PDB entry 7QDR | electron microscopy, 3.70 A resolution | chains A and B of the 4 polymer chains in the assembly

== Chain A ==
Molecule: Helicase SKI2W
Organism: Homo sapiens
Notes: EC 3.6.4.-
UniProt: Q15477 (SKIV2_HUMAN); residue numbers follow UniProt; this construct covers 1-1246
Chain sequence (1246 residues; numbered 1 to 1246; the number before each row is that of its first residue):
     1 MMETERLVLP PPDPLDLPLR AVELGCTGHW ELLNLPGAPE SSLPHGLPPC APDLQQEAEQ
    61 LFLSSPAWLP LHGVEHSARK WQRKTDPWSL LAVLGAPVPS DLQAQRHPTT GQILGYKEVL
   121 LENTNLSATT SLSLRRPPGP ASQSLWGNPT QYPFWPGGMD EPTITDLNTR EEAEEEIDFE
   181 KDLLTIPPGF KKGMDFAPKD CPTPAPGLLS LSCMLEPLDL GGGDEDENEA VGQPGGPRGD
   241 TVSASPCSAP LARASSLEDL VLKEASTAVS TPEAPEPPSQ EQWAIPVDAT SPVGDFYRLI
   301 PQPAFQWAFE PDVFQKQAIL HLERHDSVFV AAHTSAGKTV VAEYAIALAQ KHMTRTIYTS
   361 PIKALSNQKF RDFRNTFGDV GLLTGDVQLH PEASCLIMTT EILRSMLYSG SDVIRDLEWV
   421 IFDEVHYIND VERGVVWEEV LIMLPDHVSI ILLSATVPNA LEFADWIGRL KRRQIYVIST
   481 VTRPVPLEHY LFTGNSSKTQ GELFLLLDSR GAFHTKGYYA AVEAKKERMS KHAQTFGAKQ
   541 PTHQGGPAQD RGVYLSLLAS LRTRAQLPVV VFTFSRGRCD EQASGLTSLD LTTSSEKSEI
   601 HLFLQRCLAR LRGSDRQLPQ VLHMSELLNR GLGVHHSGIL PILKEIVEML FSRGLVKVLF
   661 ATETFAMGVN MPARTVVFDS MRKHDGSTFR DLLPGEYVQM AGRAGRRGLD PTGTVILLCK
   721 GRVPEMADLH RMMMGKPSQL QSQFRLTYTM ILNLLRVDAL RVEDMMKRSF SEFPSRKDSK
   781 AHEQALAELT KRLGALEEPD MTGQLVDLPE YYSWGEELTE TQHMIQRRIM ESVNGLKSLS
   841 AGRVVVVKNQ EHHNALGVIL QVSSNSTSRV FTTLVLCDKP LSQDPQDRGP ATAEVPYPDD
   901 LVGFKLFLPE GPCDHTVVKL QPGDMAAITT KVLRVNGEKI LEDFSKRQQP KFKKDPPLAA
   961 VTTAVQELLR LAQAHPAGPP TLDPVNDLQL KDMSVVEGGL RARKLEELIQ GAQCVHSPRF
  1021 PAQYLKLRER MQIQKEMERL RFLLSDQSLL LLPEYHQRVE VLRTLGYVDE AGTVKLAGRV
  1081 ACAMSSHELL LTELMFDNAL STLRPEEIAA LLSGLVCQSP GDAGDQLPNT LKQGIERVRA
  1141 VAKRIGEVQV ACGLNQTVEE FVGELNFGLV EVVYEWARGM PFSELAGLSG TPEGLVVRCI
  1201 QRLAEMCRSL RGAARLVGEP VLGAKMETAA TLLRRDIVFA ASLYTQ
Disordered / not traced: 202-204, 210-250, 264-280, 530-545
UniProt features mapped onto this chain:
  - motif: Asp423 to His426 (DEVH box)
  - binding site (ATP): Ala332 to Thr339
  - modified residue (Phosphoserine): Ser245, Ser256
  - natural variant: Leu183 (L183V: In a breast cancer sample), Val341 (V341G: In THES2), Met765 (M765I: In a colorectal cancer sample)
  - mutagenesis: Glu424 (E424Q: Abolished helicase activity)
From the paper describing this entry:
  - mutagenesis - E424Q: abolished catalytic activity
  - disease-associated variants - V341G: abolished catalytic activity
  - disease-associated variants - A332P, E438K, R483C: decreased catalytic activity (proposed by the authors, not directly observed)
  - disease-associated variants - R888DEL (proposed by the authors, not directly observed)
  - disease-associated variants - E438K, W466G, R483C, Q1034DEL (citing earlier work)

== Chain B ==
Molecule: Tetratricopeptide repeat protein 37
Organism: Homo sapiens
UniProt: Q6PGP7 (TTC37_HUMAN); residue numbers follow UniProt; this construct covers 1-1564
Chain sequence (1589 residues; row label = number of the first residue in the row; numbers below 1 keep their minus sign (Met-24 is residue -24)):
   -24 MKHHHHHHHH HHSAGLEVLF QGPDSMSSKE VKTALKSARD AIRNKEYKEA LKHCKTVLKQ
    36 EKNNYNAWVF IGVAAAELEQ PDQAQSAYKK AAELEPDQLL AWQGLANLYE KYNHINAKDD
    96 LPGVYQKLLD LYESVDKQKW CDVCKKLVDL YYQEKKHLEV ARTWHKLIKT RQEQGAENEE
   156 LHQLWRKLTQ FLAESTEDQN NETQQLLFTA FENALGLSDK IPSEDHQVLY RHFIQSLSKF
   216 PHESARLKKA CEGMINIYPT VQYPLEVLCL HLIESGNLTD EGQQYCCRLV EMDSKSGPGL
   276 IGLGIKALQD KKYEDAVRNL TEGLKESPVC TSGWYHLAEA QVKMHRPKEA VLSCSQALKI
   336 VDNLGASGNS LYQRNLCLHL KAEALIKLSD YDSSEEAIRT LDQISDADNI PGLLVLKSLA
   396 YRNKGSFDEA AKIMEDLLSS YPDLAEVHAL EALIHFTKKD YLQAEKCFQR ALEKDTEVAE
   456 YHYQLGLTYW FMGEETRKDK TKALTHFLKA ARLDTYMGKV FCYLGHYYRD VVGDKNRARG
   516 CYRKAFELDD TDAESGAAAV DLSVELEDME MALAILTTVT QKASAGTAKW AWLRRGLYYL
   576 KAGQHSQAVA DLQAALRADP KDFNCWESLG EAYLSRGGYT TALKSFTKAS ELNPESIYSV
   636 FKVAAIQQIL GKYKEAVAQY QMIIKKKEDY VPALKGLGEC HLMMAKAALV DYLDGKAVDY
   696 IEKALEYFTC ALQHRADVSC LWKLAGDACT CLYAVAPSKV NVHVLGVLLG QKEGKQVLKK
   756 NELLHLGGRC YGRALKLMST SNTWCDLGIN YYRQAQHLAE TGSNMNDLKE LLEKSLHCLK
   816 KAVRLDSNNH LYWNALGVVA CYSGIGNYAL AQHCFIKSIQ SEQINAVAWT NLGVLYLTNE
   876 NIEQAHEAFK MAQSLDPSYL MCWIGQALIA EAVGSYDTMD LFRHTTELNM HTEGALGYAY
   936 WVCTTLQDKS NRETELYQYN ILQMNAIPAA QVILNKYVER IQNYAPAFTM LGYLNEHLQL
   996 KKEAANAYQR AILLLQTAED QDTYNVAIRN YGRLLCSTGE YDKAIQAFKS TPLEVLEDII
  1056 GFALALFMKG LYKESSKAYE RALSIVESEQ DKAHILTALA ITEYKQGKTD VAKTLLFKCS
  1116 ILKEPTTESL QALCALGLAM QDATLSKAAL NELLKHIKHK DSNYQRCLLT SAIYALQGRS
  1176 VAVQKQISKA VHSNPGDPAL WSLLSRVVAQ YAQRNAKGGV VAGNVAHILD SNHGKKALLY
  1236 TAVNQLAMGS SSAEDEKNTA LKTIQKAALL SPGDPAIWAG LMAACHADDK LALVNNTQPK
  1296 RIDLYLALLS AVSASIKDEK FFENYNQSLE KWSLSQAVTG LIDTGRISEA ETLCTKNLKS
  1356 NPDQPAVILL LRQVQCKPLL ESQKPLPDAV LEELQKTVMS NSTSVPAWQW LAHVYQSQGM
  1416 MRAAEMCYRK SLQLASQRGS WSGKLSSLLR LALLALKVCM ANISNDHWPS LVQEATTEAL
  1476 KLCFCPLAVL LQALLQFKRK MGARETRRLL ERVVYQPGYP KSIASTARWY LLRHLYAKDD
  1536 YELIDVLVNN AKTHGDTRAL ELNQRLSSQ
Disordered / not traced: -24 to 352
Sequence notes: initiating methionine (-24); expression tag (-23 to 0)
UniProt features mapped onto this chain:
  - modified residue: Ser2 (N-acetylserine)
  - natural variant: Gly251 (G251R: In THES1), Asn860 to Glu878 (deletion: Found in a THES1 patient), Ala1077 (A1077D: Found in a THES1 patient), Pro1270 (P1270A: Found in a THES1 patient), Asp1283 (D1283N: In THES1), Leu1485 (L1485R: Found in a THES1 patient), Leu1505 (L1505S: In THES1)
From the paper describing this entry:
  - disease-associated variants - G673D, G721R, L761P: decreased stability (proposed by the authors, not directly observed)
  - disease-associated variants - L1485R, R1503C, L1505S (citing earlier work)
  - disease-associated variants - P1270A, D1283N: decreased binding to hSKI8 (proposed by the authors, not directly observed)

== How chain A and chain B interact ==
Residue-residue contacts (234; chain A residue first):
  Met1(A) - Asp1383(B)
  Glu3(A) - Arg1417(B)
  Thr4(A) - Asp1383(B)
  Glu5(A) - Gly1414(B)
  Arg6(A) - Gly1414(B)  hydrogen bond (backbone-backbone)
  Arg6(A) - Met1416(B)
  Val8(A) - Ala1456(B)  hydrophobic
  Leu9(A) - Ala1456(B)
  Leu15(A) - Trp1524(B)
  Leu15(A) - Arg1528(B)
  Asp16(A) - Trp1524(B)
  Asp16(A) - Tyr1525(B)
  Leu17(A) - Trp1524(B)  hydrophobic
  Leu17(A) - Tyr1525(B)
  Leu17(A) - Arg1553(B)
  Ala21(A) - Leu1448(B)  hydrophobic
  Val22(A) - Val1289(B)  hydrophobic
  Glu23(A) - Ser1437(B)
  Glu23(A) - Ser1441(B)
  Gly25(A) - Ala1242(B)
  Cys26(A) - Ala1242(B)  hydrogen bond (backbone-backbone)
  Cys26(A) - Trp1436(B)
  Cys26(A) - Ser1437(B)  hydrogen bond (backbone-side chain)
  Thr27(A) - Ala1242(B)
  Thr27(A) - Met1243(B)
  Gly28(A) - Trp1436(B)
  Trp30(A) - Leu1440(B)
  Trp30(A) - Ser1441(B)
  Trp30(A) - Arg1445(B)
  Trp30(A) - Leu1482(B)  hydrophobic
  Glu31(A) - Val1289(B)
  Glu31(A) - Ser1517(B)
  Leu32(A) - Ser1517(B)  hydrogen bond (backbone-side chain)
  Leu32(A) - Thr1521(B)
  Leu33(A) - Leu1288(B)  hydrophobic
  Pro39(A) - His1408(B)
  Pro39(A) - Arg1445(B)
  Glu40(A) - Lys1285(B)  salt bridge
  Ser41(A) - Lys1285(B)
  Pro44(A) - His1281(B)
  Pro44(A) - Thr1334(B)
  Pro44(A) - Pro1401(B)
  His45(A) - Trp1327(B)
  His45(A) - Ser1330(B)  hydrogen bond
  His45(A) - Gln1331(B)
  His45(A) - Thr1334(B)  hydrogen bond
  Gly46(A) - Trp1327(B)  hydrogen bond (backbone-side chain)
  Leu47(A) - Val1238(B)  hydrophobic
  Leu47(A) - Ala1242(B)  hydrophobic
  Leu47(A) - Trp1327(B)
  Pro48(A) - Trp1327(B)  hydrophobic
  Pro49(A) - Ser1323(B)
  Pro49(A) - Leu1324(B)  hydrophobic
  Pro49(A) - Trp1327(B)
  Cys50(A) - Leu1234(B)  hydrophobic
  Cys50(A) - Tyr1320(B)
  Ala51(A) - Arg1201(B)  hydrogen bond (backbone-side chain)
  Ala51(A) - Gln1205(B)  hydrogen bond (backbone-side chain)
  Ala51(A) - Tyr1235(B)
  Ala51(A) - Tyr1320(B)
  Pro52(A) - Arg1201(B)  hydrogen bond (backbone-side chain)
  Pro52(A) - Phe1317(B)  hydrophobic
  Pro52(A) - Tyr1320(B)
  Asp53(A) - Gln1205(B)
  Leu54(A) - Ser1166(B)
  Gln55(A) - Ala1167(B)
  Gln55(A) - Ala1170(B)
  Gln55(A) - Leu1171(B)
  Glu57(A) - Leu1163(B)
  Ala58(A) - Leu1163(B)  hydrophobic
  Glu59(A) - Ala1134(B)
  Gln60(A) - Lys1315(B)
  Gln60(A) - Phe1316(B)
  Phe62(A) - Ile1096(B)
  Phe62(A) - Gln1126(B)
  Phe62(A) - Ala1130(B)  hydrophobic
  Phe62(A) - Leu1164(B)  hydrophobic
  Leu63(A) - Ala1127(B)
  Leu63(A) - Ala1130(B)
  Leu63(A) - Leu1131(B)
  Ser64(A) - Phe1062(B)
  Ser64(A) - Lys1100(B)
  Ser64(A) - Phe1316(B)
  Ser65(A) - Phe1062(B)
  Pro66(A) - Phe1062(B)
  Pro66(A) - Tyr1074(B)
  Ala67(A) - Leu1059(B)  hydrophobic
  Trp68(A) - Ile1096(B)
  Trp68(A) - Glu1123(B)
  Leu69(A) - Thr1092(B)
  Leu69(A) - Ala1093(B)  hydrophobic
  Pro70(A) - Glu1123(B)
  Leu71(A) - Ile1055(B)  hydrophobic
  Leu71(A) - Ile1090(B)  hydrophobic
  His72(A) - Ile1055(B)
  His72(A) - Leu1059(B)
  His72(A) - Tyr1074(B)
  Val74(A) - Glu991(B)
  Glu75(A) - Lys944(B)
  His76(A) - Glu1052(B)  salt bridge
  His76(A) - Asp1086(B)  salt bridge
  Ala78(A) - Gln942(B)
  Arg79(A) - Gln942(B)  hydrogen bond (backbone-side chain)
  Arg79(A) - Tyr988(B)
  Arg79(A) - Asn1025(B)
  Arg79(A) - Arg1028(B)
  Trp81(A) - Cys938(B)  hydrophobic
  Trp81(A) - Thr984(B)  hydrogen bond
  Trp81(A) - Met985(B)  hydrophobic
  Trp81(A) - Tyr988(B)  hydrophobic
  Gln82(A) - Pro981(B)
  Arg83(A) - Leu903(B)
  Arg83(A) - Glu906(B)  salt bridge
  Arg83(A) - Phe917(B)
  Arg83(A) - Glu928(B)  salt bridge
  Arg83(A) - Tyr935(B)
  Lys84(A) - Tyr979(B)
  Asp86(A) - Glu928(B)  hydrogen bond (backbone-side chain)
  Pro87(A) - Val869(B)
  Trp88(A) - Cys836(B)  hydrophobic
  Trp88(A) - Tyr843(B)
  Trp88(A) - Thr873(B)
  Ser89(A) - His926(B)  hydrogen bond
  Leu90(A) - Val869(B)  hydrophobic
  Leu90(A) - Met896(B)
  Leu90(A) - Gly900(B)
  Leu91(A) - Val833(B)  hydrophobic
  Leu91(A) - Cys836(B)  hydrophobic
  Leu91(A) - Asn866(B)
  Ala92(A) - Asn829(B)
  Ala92(A) - Val833(B)
  Ala92(A) - Val862(B)
  Ala92(A) - Asn866(B)
  Ala92(A) - Tyr894(B)
  Val93(A) - Ile784(B)  hydrophobic
  Val93(A) - Arg788(B)
  Val93(A) - Val833(B)  hydrophobic
  Leu94(A) - Ile784(B)
  Ala96(A) - Lys718(B)
  Ala96(A) - Asn777(B)
  Ala96(A) - Asp781(B)  hydrogen bond (backbone-side chain)
  Pro97(A) - Asn777(B)  hydrogen bond (backbone-side chain)
  Val98(A) - Cys715(B)  hydrophobic
  Pro99(A) - Asn777(B)
  Ser100(A) - Cys715(B)
  Leu102(A) - Lys670(B)
  Leu102(A) - Val713(B)  hydrophobic
  Arg106(A) - Glu602(B)  salt bridge
  Arg106(A) - Glu606(B)  salt bridge
  Thr109(A) - Asp536(B)
  Thr109(A) - Glu540(B)
  Tyr116(A) - Tyr665(B)  hydrogen bond
  Tyr116(A) - Arg710(B)  hydrogen bond (backbone-side chain)
  Glu118(A) - Val713(B)
  Glu118(A) - Met773(B)
  Leu120(A) - Met773(B)  hydrophobic
  Thr130(A) - Glu857(B)  hydrogen bond
  Leu134(A) - Gly612(B)
  Pro138(A) - Tyr614(B)
  Pro138(A) - Ile644(B)  hydrophobic
  Thr150(A) - Pro892(B)
  Glu174(A) - Lys816(B)
  Glu174(A) - Arg819(B)
  Glu174(A) - Leu820(B)
  Glu175(A) - Arg819(B)
  Glu175(A) - Ser822(B)  hydrogen bond
  Glu176(A) - Arg819(B)
  Ile177(A) - Arg819(B)
  Phe179(A) - Lys815(B)
  Phe179(A) - Val818(B)  hydrophobic
  Phe179(A) - Trp828(B)  hydrophobic
  Leu183(A) - His848(B)
  Leu184(A) - His848(B)  hydrogen bond (backbone-side chain)
  Leu184(A) - Ile851(B)  hydrophobic
  Thr185(A) - Gln847(B)
  Thr185(A) - Ile851(B)
  Ile186(A) - Ile851(B)
  Pro187(A) - Ile851(B)
  Pro187(A) - Tyr871(B)
  Pro188(A) - Gln855(B)
  Pro188(A) - Trp864(B)
  Phe190(A) - Gln879(B)
  Phe190(A) - Glu882(B)
  Phe190(A) - Ala883(B)
  Lys192(A) - Gln879(B)  hydrogen bond (backbone-side chain)
  Gly193(A) - Gln879(B)
  Met194(A) - Gln847(B)
  Met194(A) - Tyr871(B)  hydrophobic
  Met194(A) - Asn874(B)
  Met194(A) - Asn876(B)
  Phe196(A) - Tyr843(B)  hydrophobic
  Phe196(A) - Leu870(B)  hydrophobic
  Phe196(A) - Asn874(B)
  Lys199(A) - Ile840(B)
  Lys199(A) - Gly841(B)
  Lys199(A) - Asn842(B)
  Ala205(A) - His812(B)
  Leu209(A) - Lys771(B)  hydrogen bond (backbone-side chain)
  Leu262(A) - Arg518(B)
  Pro301(A) - Ala560(B)
  Gln302(A) - Arg592(B)  hydrogen bond (backbone-side chain)
  Glu323(A) - Arg592(B)  salt bridge
  Leu348(A) - Arg592(B)
  Lys351(A) - Arg592(B)
  His352(A) - Gln588(B)  hydrogen bond
  His352(A) - Tyr608(B)
  Met353(A) - Trp601(B)  hydrophobic
  Met353(A) - Thr616(B)
  Thr354(A) - Tyr608(B)
  Ser394(A) - Lys619(B)
  Arg415(A) - Arg611(B)
  Arg415(A) - Gly613(B)
  Arg415(A) - Tyr614(B)
  Asp416(A) - Gly613(B)
  Asp416(A) - Tyr614(B)
  Asp416(A) - Thr615(B)
  Glu418(A) - Gln588(B)
  Val1074(A) - Ser889(B)  hydrogen bond (backbone-side chain)
  Lys1075(A) - Ser889(B)
  Leu1076(A) - Gln888(B)
  Arg1079(A) - Ser889(B)  hydrogen bond (side chain-backbone)
  Arg1079(A) - Pro892(B)
  Arg1215(A) - His919(B)
  Leu1216(A) - Pro892(B)  hydrophobic
  Leu1216(A) - Ser893(B)
  Leu1216(A) - Trp898(B)
  Val1217(A) - Trp898(B)
  Gly1218(A) - His919(B)
  Pro1220(A) - Asp915(B)
  Pro1220(A) - Met959(B)
  Val1221(A) - Met959(B)  hydrophobic
  Ala1224(A) - Tyr954(B)
  Ala1224(A) - Met959(B)  hydrophobic
  Lys1225(A) - Tyr954(B)
Other interface residues (no listed pair), chain A (153 interface residues in all): Pro12, Leu19, Leu24, His29, Ser42, Leu43, Gln56, Leu61, Gly73, Thr85, Gly95, Asp101, Lys117, Asn125, Thr129, Arg135, Tyr152, Glu171, Ala173, Pro206, Leu257, Arg298, Leu299, Arg355, Asn1098
Other interface residues (no listed pair), chain B (215 interface residues in all): Arg487, Val539, Ser559, His580, Ser610, Lys623, Tyr633, Leu645, Val666, Pro667, Leu719, Thr775, Asn824, Leu826, Leu831, Ala844, Leu845, Lys852, Ile854, Ile859, Leu872, Met886, Leu890, Asp891, Ile899, Tyr911, Arg918, Glu922, Leu923, Gly932, Thr939, His992, Leu1051, Met1063, His1089, Leu1133, Gln1160, Val1202, Tyr1206, Leu1241, Gly1244, Ser1245, Ser1246, Ala1271, Ala1274, Gly1275, Ala1278, Ala1282, Asn1319, Asp1338, Leu1386, Met1415, Ala1418, Leu1444, Leu1451, Met1455, Ile1458, Leu1485, Pro1515, Ile1518
The authors on this interface:
  - interface residues, chain A: Glu172(A)

== In short ==
The interface between chain A and chain B involves 153 residues on one side and 215 on the other, with 27
hydrogen bonds and 8 salt bridges. Polar contacts include Glu40(A)-Lys1285(B), His76(A)-Glu1052(B) and
His76(A)-Asp1086(B). The paper reports that A332P, E438K and R483C of chain A reduce catalytic activity; the
interface residue Glu172(A); 10 substitutions were tested in all.
Chain A is Helicase SKI2W and chain B is Tetratricopeptide repeat protein 37, both from Homo sapiens; the
structure, Apo human SKI complex in the closed state, was determined by electron microscopy (same publication
as 7QDY, 7QDZ, 7QE0 and 7QDS).
